Entry 8Q6K (X-ray diffraction, 2.10 A resolution); this record covers chains L and N of the 3 polymer chains in the assembly.

== Chain L ==
Name: Human IgD Fab light chain
Source organism: Homo sapiens
Notes: antibody fragment or engineered binder
Amino-acid sequence (217 residues; row label = number of the first residue in the row):
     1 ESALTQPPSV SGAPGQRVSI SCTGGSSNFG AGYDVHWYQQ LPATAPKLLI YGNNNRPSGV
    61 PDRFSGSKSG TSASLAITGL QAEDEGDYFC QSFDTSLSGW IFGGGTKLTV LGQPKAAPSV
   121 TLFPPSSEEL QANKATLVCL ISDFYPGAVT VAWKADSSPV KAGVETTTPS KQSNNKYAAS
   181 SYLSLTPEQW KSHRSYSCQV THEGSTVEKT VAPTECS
Modified positions: E1 (pyroglutamic acid; PCA)
Cystine bridges: C22-C90, C139-C198

== Chain N ==
Name: Nanobody 072
Source organism: Camelidae mixed library
Notes: antibody fragment or engineered binder
Amino-acid sequence (147 residues; each row starts with the number of its first residue):
     1 MQVQLQESGG GLVQAGGSLR LSCAASGFTF DDYAIGWFRQ APGKEREGVS GIRRSDGSTH
    61 YADSVKGRFT ISTDNAKNTV YLQMNNLKPE DTAVYYCAAA GTPSYYYTEP LSLGTYDYWG
   121 QGTQVTVSSA AAENLYFQGG SHHHHHH
Disordered / not traced: 1, 130-147
Cystine bridges: C23-C97

== How chain L and chain N interact ==
Pairs across the interface (18; chain L residue first):
  G30(L) - Q40(N)  hydrogen bond (backbone-side chain)
  G30(L) - K44(N)
  A31(L) - E45(N)
  A31(L) - R46(N)  hydrogen bond (backbone-backbone)
  A31(L) - L113(N)
  G32(L) - E45(N)
  G32(L) - L113(N)
  Y33(L) - L113(N)  hydrogen bond (side chain-backbone)
  Y33(L) - Y116(N)  hydrogen bond (side chain-backbone)
  Y33(L) - W119(N)  hydrogen bond
  F93(L) - D117(N)
  F93(L) - W119(N)
  T95(L) - R46(N)  hydrogen bond
  T95(L) - W119(N)
  S98(L) - D117(N)
  S98(L) - Y118(N)
  S98(L) - W119(N)  hydrogen bond (side chain-backbone)
  W100(L) - D117(N)
Interface residues without a listed pair, chain L (9 interface residues in all): K68
Interface residues without a listed pair, chain N (10 interface residues in all): G114
Interface features reported in the paper:
  - pairs named by the authors: G30(L)-Q40(N) (hydrogen bond), A31(L)-R46(N) (hydrogen bond), Y33(L)-L113(N), Y33(L)-Y116(N) (hydrogen bond), T95(L)-W119(N)
  - epitope / paratope residues, chain L: G30(L), A31(L), Y33(L), T95(L)
  - epitope / paratope residues, chain N: Q40(N), R46(N), L113(N), Y116(N), W119(N)

== Summary ==
9 residues of chain L face 10 of chain N across their interface, with 7 hydrogen bonds. Polar contacts include
G30(L)-Q40(N), Y33(L)-L113(N) and Y33(L)-Y116(N). The paper describes hydrogen bonds between G30(L) and
Q40(N), A31(L) and R46(N) and Y33(L) and Y116(N); contacts between Y33(L) and L113(N) and T95(L) and W119(N).
The paper reports epitope/paratope residues G30(L), A31(L) and Q40(N) among others.
Here chain L is Human IgD Fab light chain (Homo sapiens) and chain N is Nanobody 072 (Camelidae mixed
library). Entry 8Q6K (Human IgD Fab in complex with an orthosteric inhibitor of Phl p 7) was determined by
X-ray diffraction.
